PDB entry 2RI4 | X-ray diffraction, 2.70 A resolution | chains B and C of the 4 polymer chains in the assembly

== Chain B ==
Name: Hemoglobin subunit beta-A
Organism: Capra hircus
UniProtKB: P02077 (HBBA_CAPHI); residues 2-146 here correspond to UniProt positions 1-145 (UniProt number = residue number - 1)
Chain sequence (145 residues; each row starts with the number of its first residue):
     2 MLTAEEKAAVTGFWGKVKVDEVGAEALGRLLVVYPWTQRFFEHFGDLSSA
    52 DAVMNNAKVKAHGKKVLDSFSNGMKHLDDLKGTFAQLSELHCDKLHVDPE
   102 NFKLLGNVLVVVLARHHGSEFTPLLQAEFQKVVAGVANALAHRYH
Disordered / not traced: 2, 145-146
Swiss-Prot annotation at these positions:
  - binding site (heme b): H63, H92
Bound ions: heme Fe near H92 (its only coordinating residue here)
Residues lining bound ligands: heme (HEM): L31, T38, F41, F42, H63, K66, V67, S70, F71, L88, L91, H92, L96, V98, N102, F103, L106, L141

== Chain C ==
Name: Hemoglobin subunit alpha-1/2
Organism: Capra hircus
UniProtKB: P68238 (HBA_CAPHI); residues 1-141 here correspond to UniProt positions 2-142 (UniProt number = residue number + 1)
Chain sequence (141 residues; numbered 1 to 141; the number before each row is that of its first residue):
     1 VLSAADKSNVKAAWGKVGGNAGAYGAEALERMFLSFPTTKTYFPHFDLSH
    51 GSAQVKGHGEKVAAALTKAVGHLDDLPGTLSDLSDLHAHKLRVDPVNFKL
   101 LSHSLLVTLACHLPNDFTPAVHASLDKFLANVSTVLTSKYR
Disordered / not traced: 1, 140-141
Bound ions: heme Fe near H87 (its only coordinating residue here)
Residues lining bound ligands: heme (HEM): M32, T39, Y42, F43, H45, H58, K61, V62, A65, L66, L83, L86, H87, L91, V93, N97, F98, L101, V132, L136

== How chain B and chain C interact ==
Pairs across the interface - 13 pairs, chain B then chain C:
  P36(B) - R92(C)
  W37(B) - R92(C)
  W37(B) - V93(C)
  W37(B) - D94(C)
  W37(B) - P95(C)
  Q39(B) - R92(C)
  R40(B) - Y42(C)
  R40(B) - L91(C)
  R40(B) - R92(C)
  E43(B) - R92(C)
  H97(B) - T41(C)
  D99(B) - V96(C)
  N102(B) - D94(C)  hydrogen bond
Interface residues without a listed pair, chain B (9 interface residues in all): E101
Interface residues without a listed pair, chain C (9 interface residues in all): T38

== In short ==
Chain B and chain C each contribute 9 residues to their interface; the contacts include 1 hydrogen bond. Its
one hydrogen-bonded contact is N102(B)-D94(C). Bound to chain B: heme. Ligands of chain C: heme. UniProt lists
heme b-binding residues H63(B) and H92(B) on chain B.
Chain B is Hemoglobin subunit beta-A and chain C is Hemoglobin subunit alpha-1/2, both from Capra hircus; the
structure, Crystal Structure determination of Goat Methemoglobin at 2.7 Angstrom, was determined by X-ray
diffraction.
